Entry 4PU3 (X-ray diffraction, 3.39 A resolution); this record covers chains A and Q of the 6 polymer chains in the assembly.

Chain A:
Name: Toxin-antitoxin system toxin HipA family
Source organism: Shewanella oneidensis
UniProtKB: Q8EIX3 (Q8EIX3_SHEON); residues 1-433 here = UniProt positions 1-433
Sequence (454 residues; each row starts with the number of its first residue; numbers below 1 keep their minus sign (Met-20 is residue -20)):
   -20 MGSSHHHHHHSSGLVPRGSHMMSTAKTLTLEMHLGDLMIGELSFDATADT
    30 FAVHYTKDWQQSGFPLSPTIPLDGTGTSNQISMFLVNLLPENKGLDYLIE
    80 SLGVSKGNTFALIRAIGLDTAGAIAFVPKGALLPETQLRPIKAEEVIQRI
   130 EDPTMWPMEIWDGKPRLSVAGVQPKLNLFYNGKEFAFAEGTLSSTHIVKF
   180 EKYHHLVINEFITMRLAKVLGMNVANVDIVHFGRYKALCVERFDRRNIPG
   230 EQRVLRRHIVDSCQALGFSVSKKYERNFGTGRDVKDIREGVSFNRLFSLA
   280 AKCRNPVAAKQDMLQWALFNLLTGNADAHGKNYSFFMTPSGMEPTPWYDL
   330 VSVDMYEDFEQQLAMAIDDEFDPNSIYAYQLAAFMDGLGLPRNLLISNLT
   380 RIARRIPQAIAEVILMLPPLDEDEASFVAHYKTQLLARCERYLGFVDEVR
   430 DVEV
Unresolved in the structure: -20 to 7
Differences from the reference sequence: expression tag (-20 to 0)
Modified residues: Ser147 (phosphoserine; SEP)
Swiss-Prot annotation at these positions:
  - DNA-binding region: Arg380 to Arg384, Arg429
  - active site: Asp306 (Proton acceptor)
  - binding site (ATP): Val151 to Lys154, Lys178, Glu220 to Phe222, His308 to Asn311, Tyr327, Asp328
  - modified residue: Ser147 (Phosphoserine)
  - mutagenesis: Asp306 (D306Q: No autophosphorylation)
Reported in the primary citation:
  - binding site for Operator DNA: Arg380, Arg383, Arg384, Arg429
  - post-translational modification sites: Ser147
  - contacts within the chain: Arg145-Phe338 (backbone contact), Ser147-Phe338, Arg145-Glu339 (salt bridge)
  - conformationally variable residues (loop rearrangement): Ile129 to Gln152
  - mutagenesis - D306Q: abolished catalytic activity
  - mutagenesis - D306Q (KD of 300 nM): unchanged binding to HipBso:DNA complex

Chain Q:
Molecule: Operator DNA
Sequence (26 nucleotides; row label = number of the first residue in the row; numbering starts at 0):
     0 AAAAAGTGTAGATAAGTACACCTAAT
Unresolved in the structure: 0

Chain A / chain Q interface:
Contacting residue pairs (4):
  Arg380(A) with DA4(Q), salt bridge to the phosphate
  Arg383(A) with DA2(Q), salt bridge to the phosphate
  Arg384(A) with DA3(Q), salt bridge to the phosphate
  Gln387(A) with DA1(Q), phosphate contact

Summary:
Chain A and chain Q each contribute 4 residues to their interface, with 3 salt bridges. Polar pairs include
Arg380(A)-DA4(Q), Arg383(A)-DA2(Q) and Arg384(A)-DA3(Q). From the paper: a binding site for Operator DNA at
Arg380(A), Arg383(A) and Arg384(A) among others; D306Q of chain A abolishes catalytic activity.
Here chain A is Toxin-antitoxin system toxin HipA family (Shewanella oneidensis) and chain Q is Operator DNA.
Entry 4PU3 (Shewanella oneidensis MR-1 Toxin Antitoxin System HipA, HipB and its operator DNA complex (space
group P212121)) was determined by X-ray diffraction, deposited together with 4PU4, 4PU5, 4PU7 and 4PU8.
